PDB entry 1LAN | X-ray diffraction, 1.90 A resolution | chain A

== Chain A ==
Molecule: Leucine aminopeptidase
Source organism: Bos taurus
Notes: EC 3.4.11.1
UniProtKB: P00727 (AMPL_BOVIN); numbering as in UniProt (aligned over 1-484)
Chain sequence (484 residues; each row starts with the number of its first residue):
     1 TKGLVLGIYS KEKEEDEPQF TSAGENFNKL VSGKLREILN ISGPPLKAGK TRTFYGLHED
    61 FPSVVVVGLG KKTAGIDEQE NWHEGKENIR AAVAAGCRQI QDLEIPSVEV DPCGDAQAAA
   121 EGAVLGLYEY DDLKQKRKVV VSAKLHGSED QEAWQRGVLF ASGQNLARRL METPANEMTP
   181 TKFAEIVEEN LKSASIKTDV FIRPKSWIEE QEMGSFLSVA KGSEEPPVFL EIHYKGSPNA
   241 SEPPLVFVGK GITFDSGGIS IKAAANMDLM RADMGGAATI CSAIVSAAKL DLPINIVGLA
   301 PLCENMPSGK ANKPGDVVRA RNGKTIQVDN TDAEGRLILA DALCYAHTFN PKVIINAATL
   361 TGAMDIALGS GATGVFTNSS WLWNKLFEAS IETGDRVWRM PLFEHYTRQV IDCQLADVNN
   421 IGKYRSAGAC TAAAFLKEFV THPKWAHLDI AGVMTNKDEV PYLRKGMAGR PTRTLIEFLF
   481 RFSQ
Construct notes: conflict Pro45 (Ser in P00727)
Metal / ion sites: Zn2+ site 1: Leu170, Thr173; Zn2+ site 2: Lys250, Asp255, Asp273, Glu334 (together with leucine); Zn2+ site 3: Asp255, Asp332, Glu334 (together with leucine)
Ligand contacts: leucine (LEU): Lys250, Asp255, Lys262, Met270, Asp273, Asp332, Glu334, Thr359, Leu360, Thr361, Gly362, Ala451, Met454
UniProt features mapped onto this chain:
  - modified residue: Ser42 (Phosphoserine)

== In short ==
Chain A binds leucine. Leu170 and Thr173 coordinate Zn2+ site 1. Lys250, Asp255, Asp273 and Glu334 coordinate
Zn2+ site 2.
Chain A is Leucine aminopeptidase (Bos taurus); the structure, Leucine aminopeptidase complex with L-leucinal,
was determined by X-ray diffraction together with 1LAM from the same study.
